8E14 - chains A and H of the 14 polymer chains in the assembly; structure by electron microscopy, 3.36 A resolution.

# Chain A (and H)
Molecule: integrase
Source organism: Rous sarcoma virus - Prague C
Notes: EC 3.4.23.-, 2.7.7.49, 2.7.7.7, 3.1.26.4, 2.7.7.-, 3.1.-.-; chain H of this document is another copy of the same molecule, construct and numbering; everything in this record applies to it too
UniProt: P03354 (POL_RSVP); residues 1-278 here correspond to UniProt positions 1281-1558 (UniProt number = residue number + 1280)
Chain sequence (278 residues; row label = number of the first residue in the row):
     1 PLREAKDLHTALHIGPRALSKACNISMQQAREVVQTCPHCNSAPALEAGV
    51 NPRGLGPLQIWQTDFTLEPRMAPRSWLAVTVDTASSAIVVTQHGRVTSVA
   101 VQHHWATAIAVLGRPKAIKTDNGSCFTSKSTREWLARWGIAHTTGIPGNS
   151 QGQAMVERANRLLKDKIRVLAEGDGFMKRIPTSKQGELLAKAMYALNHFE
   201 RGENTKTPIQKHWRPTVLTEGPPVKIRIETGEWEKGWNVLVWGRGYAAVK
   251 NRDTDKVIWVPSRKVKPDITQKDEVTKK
Not modelled in the structure: 270-278 (chain H: 1-220, 270-278)
Sequence notes: variant Lys166 (Arg1446 in P03354)
Metal / ion sites: Zn2+: His9, His13, Cys37, Cys40
UniProt features mapped onto this chain:
  - DNA-binding region: Pro222 to Thr270 (Integrase-type)
  - region: Asp268 to Lys278 (Involved in homooctamerization)
  - binding site (Zn(2+)): His9, His13, Cys37, Cys40
  - binding site (Mg(2+)): Asp64, Asp121, Glu157
Reported in the primary citation:
  - binding site for the 22-nt DNA strand: Val50, Pro52
  - binding site for the 22-nt DNA strand: Arg244, Tyr246, Trp259
  - catalytic residues: Asp64, Asp121, Glu157
  - mutagenesis - R244E: abolished catalytic activity (3'-processing)
  - mutagenesis - R244E: abolished catalytic activity on concerted integration
  - mutagenesis - S124A: unchanged catalytic activity on concerted integration
  - mutagenesis - S124A: unchanged catalytic activity (3'-processing)
  - mutagenesis - R244A, Y246A: decreased binding to STC
  - mutagenesis - S124A: unchanged binding to STC
  - mutagenesis - S124D: abolished binding to STC

# How chain A and chain H interact
Residue-residue contacts - 5 pairs, chain A then chain H:
  Ser42(A) - Tyr246(H)
  Pro44(A) - Tyr246(H)
  Arg227(A) - Arg244(H)
  Glu229(A) - Trp242(H)  hydrogen bond (backbone-side chain)
  Glu229(A) - Arg244(H)  hydrogen bond (backbone-side chain)
Interface residues without a listed pair, chain A (7 interface residues in all): Ala43, Ile228, Thr230
Interface residues without a listed pair, chain H (4 interface residues in all): Val239

# Summary
7 residues of chain A and 4 residues of chain H are in contact; the contacts include 2 hydrogen bonds. Polar
pairs include Glu229(A)-Trp242(H) and Glu229(A)-Arg244(H). The paper reports catalytic residues Asp64(A),
Asp121(A) and Glu157(A); R244A and Y246A of chain A reduce binding to STC; 5 substitutions were tested in all.
Chain A and chain H are both integrase (Rous sarcoma virus - Prague C); the structure, Cryo-EM structure of
Rous sarcoma virus strand transfer complex, was determined by electron microscopy.
